6G10 - chains B and C of the 3 polymer chains in the assembly; structure by X-ray diffraction, 1.35 A resolution.

# Chain B
Name: Resistance protein Pikp-1
From: Oryza sativa subsp. japonica
Reference sequence: E9KPB5 (E9KPB5_ORYSJ); residue numbers follow UniProt; this construct covers 186-263
Chain sequence (80 residues; row label = number of the first residue in the row):
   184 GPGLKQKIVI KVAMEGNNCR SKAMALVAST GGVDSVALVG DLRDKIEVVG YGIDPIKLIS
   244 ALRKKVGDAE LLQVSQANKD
Unresolved in the structure: 184-186, 263
Differences from the reference sequence: expression tag (184-185)
Reported in the primary citation:
  - conformationally variable residues (loop rearrangement): A260, N261

# Chain C
Name: AVR-Pik protein
From: Magnaporthe oryzae
Reference sequence: C4B8B8 (C4B8B8_MAGOR); residue numbers follow UniProt; this construct covers 22-113
Chain sequence (93 residues; row label = number of the first residue in the row):
    21 METGNKYIEK RAIDLSRERD PNFFDHPGIP VPECFWFMFK NNVRQDAGTC YSSWKMDMKV
    81 GPNWVHIKSD DNCNLSGDFP PGWIVLGKKR PGF
Unresolved in the structure: 21-30
Disulfide bonds: C54-C93
Differences from the reference sequence: initiating methionine (21)
Reported in the primary citation:
  - mutagenesis - H46E: abolished signaling in response to Pikp
  - mutagenesis - E53R: increased signaling in response to Pikp
  - mutagenesis - H46E: decreased signaling in response to Pikm
  - mutagenesis - E53R: increased signaling in response to Pikm

# Chain B / chain C interface
Residue-residue contacts - 37 pairs, chain B then chain C:
  S218(B) - H46(C)  hydrogen bond
  A220(B) - F44(C)  hydrophobic
  V222(B) - N42(C)
  V222(B) - F44(C)
  G223(B) - N42(C)  hydrogen bond (backbone-backbone)
  G223(B) - D66(C)
  D224(B) - R39(C)  salt bridge
  D224(B) - R64(C)  salt bridge
  D224(B) - D66(C)  hydrogen bond (backbone-side chain)
  D224(B) - A67(C)
  R226(B) - N42(C)
  K228(B) - D66(C)  salt bridge
  E230(B) - F44(C)
  E230(B) - H46(C)  salt bridge
  V232(B) - H46(C)
  V232(B) - I49(C)  hydrophobic
  E253(B) - K79(C)  salt bridge
  L254(B) - K79(C)
  L254(B) - W84(C)
  L255(B) - M78(C)
  L255(B) - K79(C)  hydrogen bond (backbone-backbone)
  L255(B) - W84(C)
  Q256(B) - M76(C)
  Q256(B) - D77(C)
  Q256(B) - M78(C)
  Q256(B) - W84(C)
  V257(B) - D77(C)  hydrogen bond (backbone-backbone)
  S258(B) - M76(C)
  Q259(B) - W74(C)  hydrogen bond (backbone-side chain)
  Q259(B) - K75(C)
  A260(B) - I49(C)  hydrophobic
  A260(B) - P50(C)
  A260(B) - Y71(C)
  N261(B) - W74(C)
  K262(B) - E53(C)  salt bridge
  K262(B) - Y71(C)
  K262(B) - S72(C)  hydrogen bond (side chain-backbone)
Other interface residues (no listed pair), chain B (23 interface residues in all): K188, K190, L221, D227
Other interface residues (no listed pair), chain C (25 interface residues in all): F43, P47, W56, Q65, T69, S73
The authors on this interface:
  - pairs named by the authors: S218(B)-H46(C) (hydrogen bond), K262(B)-E53(C), K262(B)-S72(C), H46(C)-E230(B) (hydrogen bond)
  - hot spots on chain C (mutagenesis) - H46E: abolished binding to Resistance protein Pikp-1 (chain B)

# In short
23 residues of chain B face 25 of chain C across their interface; the contacts include 7 hydrogen bonds and 6
salt bridges. Among the polar pairs are D224(B)-R39(C), D224(B)-R64(C) and K228(B)-D66(C). The authors report
hydrogen bonds between S218(B) and H46(C) and H46(C) and E230(B); contacts between K262(B) and E53(C) and
K262(B) and S72(C). From the paper: H46E of chain C abolishes signaling in response to Pikp; conformational
variability at A260(B) and N261(B).
Here chain B is Resistance protein Pikp-1 (Oryza sativa subsp. japonica) and chain C is AVR-Pik protein
(Magnaporthe oryzae). Entry 6G10 (Complex of rice blast (Magnaporthe oryzae) effector protein AVR-PikD with
the HMA domain of Pikp-1 from ...) was determined by X-ray diffraction together with 6FU9, 6FUB, 6FUD and 6G11
from the same study.
